PDB entry 7DUI | X-ray diffraction, 3.62 A resolution | chains A and D of the 23 polymer chains in the assembly

Chain A:
Molecule: 30S Ribosomal RNA rRNA
Organism: Thermus thermophilus HB8
Sequence (1522 nucleotides; each row starts with the number of its first residue; note: 42 numbers in that range are skipped by the numbering (no residue carries them; nothing is unmodelled there); a row labelled like 190A-190L holds insertion residues (190A, then the next letters in order); numbering starts at 0):
     0 UUUGUUGGAG AGUCUGAUCC UGGCUCAGGG UGAACGCUGG CGGCGUGCCU AAGACAUGCA
    60 AGUCGUGCGG G
    73 CCGCGGGGUU UU
    88 ACUCCG
    95 UGGUC
   101 AGCGGCGGAC GGGUGAGUAA CGCGUGGGU
  129A G
   130 ACCUACCCGG AAGAGGGGGA CAACCCGGGG AAACUCGGGC UAAUCCCCCA UGUGGACCCG
   190 C
190A-190L CCCUUGGGGUGU
   191 GUCCAAAGGG CUUU
   216 GCCCGCUUCC GGAUGGGCCC GCGUCCCAUC AGCUAGUUGG UGGGGUAAUG GCCCACCAAG
   276 GCGACGACGG GUAGCCGGUC UGAGAGGAUG GCCGGCCACA GGGGCACUGA GACACGGGCC
   336 CCACUCCUAC GGGAGGCAGC AGUUAGGAAU CUUCCGCAAU GGGCGCAAGC CUGACGGAGC
   396 GACGCCGCUU GGAGGAAGAA GCCCUUCGGG GUGUAAACUC CUGAA
   442 CCCGGGACGA AACCCCCGAC GA
   474 GGGGACUGAC GGUACCGGG
   494 GUAAUAGCGC CGGCCAACUC CGUGCCAGCA GCCGCGGUAA UACGGAGGGC GCGAGCGUUA
   554 CCCGGAUUCA CUGGGCGUAA AGGGCGUGUA GGCGGCCUGG GGCGUCCCAU GUGAAAGACC
   614 ACGGCUCAAC CGUGGGGGAG CGUGGGAUAC GCUCAGGCUA GACGGUGGGA GAGGGUGGUG
   674 GAAUUCCCGG AGUAGCGGUG AAAUGCGCAG AUACCGGGAG GAACGCCGAU GGCGAAGGCA
   734 GCCACCUGGU CCACCCGUGA CGCUGAGGCG CGAAAGCGUG GGGAGCAAAC CGGAUUAGAU
   794 ACCCGGGUAG UCCACGCCCU AAACGAUGCG CGCUAGGUCU CUGGGUCU
   848 CCUGGGGGCC GAAGCUAACG CGUUAAGCGC GCCGCCUGGG GAGUACGGCC GCAAGGCUGA
   908 AACUCAAAGG AAUUGACGGG GGCCCGCACA AGCGGUGGAG CAUGUGGUUU AAUUCGAAGX
   968 AACGCGAAGA ACCUUACCAG GCCUUGACAU GCUAGG
 1003A G
  1004 AACCCGGGUG AAAGCCUGGG GUGCCCC
1030A-1030D GCGA
  1031 GGGGAGCCCU AGCACAGGUG CUGCAUGGCC GUCGUCAGCU CGUGCCGUGA GGUGUUGGGU
  1091 UAAGUCCCGC AACGAGCGCA ACCCCCGCCG UUAGUUGCCA GCGGUUCGGC CGGGCACUCU
  1151 AACGGGACUG CCCGCGAAA
  1171 GCGGGAGGAA GGAGGGGACG ACGUCUGGUC AGCAUGGCCC UUACGGCCUG GGCGACACAC
  1231 GUGCUACAAU GCCCACUACA AAGCGAUGCC ACCCGGCAAC GGGGAGCUAA UCGCAAAAAG
  1291 GUGGGCCCAG UUCGGAUUGG GGUCUGCAAC CCGACCCCAU GAAGCCGGAA UCGCUAGUAA
  1351 UCGCGGAUCA G
 1361A C
  1362 CAUGCCGCGG UGAAUACGUU CCCGGGCCUU GUACACACXG CCXGUXACGC CAUGGGAGCG
  1422 GGCUCUACCC GAAGUCGCCG GG
  1446 AGCCUACGGG
  1459 CAGGCGCCGA GGGUAGGGCC CGUGACUGGG GCGAAGUCGU AACAAGGUAG CUGUACCGGA
  1519 AGGUGCGGCU GGAUCCACUC CUUUCU
Unresolved in the structure: 0-4, 1534-1538
Modified / non-standard residues: PSU (pseudouridine-5'-monophosphate) at position 516, 7MG (7N-methyl-8-hydroguanosine-5'-monophosphate) at position 527, M2G (N2-dimethylguanosine-5'-monophosphate) at position 966, 5MC (5-methylcytidine-5'-monophosphate) at position 967, 2MG (2N-methylguanosine-5'-monophosphate) at position 1207, 5MC (5-methylcytidine-5'-monophosphate) at position 1400, 4OC (4n,o2'-methylcytidine-5'-monophosphate) at position 1402, 5MC (5-methylcytidine-5'-monophosphate) at position 1404, 5MC (5-methylcytidine-5'-monophosphate) at position 1407, UR3 (3-methyluridine-5'-monophoshate) at position 1498, MA6 (6N-dimethyladenosine-5'-monophoshate) at position 1518, MA6 (6N-dimethyladenosine-5'-monophoshate) at position 1519, PSU (pseudouridine-5'-monophosphate) at position 1540, PSU (pseudouridine-5'-monophosphate) at position 1541
Ion coordination: Mg2+ site 1: U5 (shared with 1 residue of chain H); Mg2+ site 2 near G21 (its only coordinating residue here); Mg2+ site 3 near G46 (its only coordinating residue here); Mg2+ site 4 near C48 (its only coordinating residue here); Mg2+ site 5: A59, C386, U387; Mg2+ site 6: G61, G105; Mg2+ site 7: G70, U98; Mg2+ site 8: G107, G326; Mg2+ site 9: A109, G331; Mg2+ site 10: G111, G112; Mg2+ site 11 near G117 (its only coordinating residue here); Mg2+ site 12: C121, G124, U125; 95 more Mg2+ sites not listed
Residues lining bound ligands: HKO (N-[(1R,2R,3R,4S,5R)-4-[(2R,3R,6S)-6-(aminomethyl)-3-azanyl-oxan-2-yl]oxy-5-azanyl-2-[[(3S,4S,5S,6R)-5-(methylamino)-4,6-bis(oxidanyl)-2-oxabicyclo[4.1.0]heptan-3-yl]oxy]-3-oxidanyl-cyclohexyl]pyridine-3-sulfonamide): 5MC_1404, G1405, U1406, 5MC_1407, A1408, C1409, G1491, A1493, G1494, U1495, C1496, G1497

Chain D:
Name: 30S ribosomal protein S4
Organism: Thermus thermophilus HB8
UniProt: P80373 (RS4_THET8); residues 1-209 here = UniProt positions 1-209
Sequence (209 residues; numbered 1 to 209; the number before each row is that of its first residue):
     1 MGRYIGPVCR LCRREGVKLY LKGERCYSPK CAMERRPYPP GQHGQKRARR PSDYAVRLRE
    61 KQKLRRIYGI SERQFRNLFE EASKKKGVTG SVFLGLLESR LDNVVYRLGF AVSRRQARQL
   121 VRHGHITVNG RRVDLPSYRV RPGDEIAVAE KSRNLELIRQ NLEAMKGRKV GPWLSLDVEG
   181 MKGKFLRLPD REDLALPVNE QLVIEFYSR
Unresolved in the structure: 1
Swiss-Prot annotation at these positions:
  - binding site (Zn(2+)): Cys9, Cys12, Cys26, Cys31
Ion coordination: Zn2+: Cys9, Cys12, Cys26, Cys31; Mg2+: Lys85, Thr89

Chain A / chain D interface:
Residue-residue contacts (117; chain A residue first):
  A8(A) with Glu205(D), hydrogen bond to the base; Ser208(D), base contact; Arg209(D), base contact
  A26(A) with Arg209(D), hydrogen bond to the base
  G28(A) with Arg76(D), salt bridge to the phosphate
  C400(A) with Arg73(D), salt bridge to the phosphate
  C401(A) with Arg73(D), salt bridge to the phosphate; Asn77(D), hydrogen bond to the phosphate
  G402(A) with Gln74(D), hydrogen bond to the phosphate; Leu135(D), sugar contact; Ser137(D), hydrogen bond to the phosphate
  C403(A) with Arg3(D), salt bridge to the phosphate; Gln74(D), hydrogen bond to the phosphate; Arg122(D), hydrogen bond to the sugar; Pro136(D), phosphate contact; Ser137(D), hydrogen bond to the phosphate
  U404(A) with Gly2(D), hydrogen bond to the base; Arg118(D), salt bridge to the phosphate; Arg122(D), phosphate contact
  U405(A) with Gly2(D), base contact; Ile5(D), phosphate contact
  G406(A) with Ile5(D), phosphate contact; Gln119(D), hydrogen bond to the sugar
  G407(A) with Ser113(D), phosphate contact; Arg115(D), salt bridge to the phosphate; Gln116(D), sugar contact; Gln119(D), hydrogen bond to the sugar
  A408(A) with Leu21(D), phosphate contact; Lys22(D), phosphate contact; Ser113(D), hydrogen bond to the phosphate; Arg115(D), phosphate contact; Gln116(D), hydrogen bond to the sugar
  G409(A) with Lys22(D), salt bridge to the phosphate; Glu24(D), phosphate contact; Arg25(D), phosphate contact
  G410(A) with Lys22(D), hydrogen bond to the base; Arg25(D), salt bridge to the phosphate; Lys30(D), salt bridge to the phosphate
  A411(A) with Arg25(D), salt bridge to the phosphate; Lys30(D), phosphate contact
  A412(A) with Arg35(D), base contact
  G413(A) with Arg36(D), hydrogen bond to the base
  G425(A) with Gln45(D), hydrogen bond to the phosphate
  G426(A) with Arg36(D), salt bridge to the phosphate; Tyr38(D), hydrogen bond to the phosphate; Gly41(D), phosphate contact; Gln42(D), sugar contact; Gln45(D), hydrogen bond to the phosphate
  U427(A) with Arg13(D), salt bridge to the phosphate; Arg36(D), salt bridge to the phosphate; Pro40(D), phosphate contact; Gly41(D), hydrogen bond to the phosphate
  G428(A) with Pro7(D), phosphate contact; Arg10(D), salt bridge to the phosphate; Arg13(D), phosphate contact; Arg36(D), hydrogen bond to the sugar
  U429(A) with Lys22(D), hydrogen bond to the sugar; Arg25(D), base contact; Ala32(D), phosphate contact; Arg36(D), salt bridge to the phosphate
  A430(A) with Gly6(D), phosphate contact; Pro7(D), phosphate contact; Val8(D), hydrogen bond to the phosphate; Cys9(D), hydrogen bond to the phosphate; Arg10(D), phosphate contact; Lys22(D), phosphate contact
  C436(A) with Leu155(D), sugar contact; Glu156(D), sugar contact; Leu157(D), sugar contact
  U437(A) with His123(D), hydrogen bond to the sugar; His125(D), hydrogen bond to the sugar; Leu155(D), sugar contact
  G438(A) with His123(D), sugar contact; His125(D), phosphate contact
  A439(A) with His123(D), phosphate contact
  C489(A) with Arg132(D), salt bridge to the phosphate
  G490(A) with Arg132(D), salt bridge to the phosphate
  A496(A) with Gln119(D), base contact
  C508(A) with Arg209(D), salt bridge to the phosphate
  A509(A) with Ser52(D), hydrogen bond to the phosphate; Tyr54(D), sugar contact; Ala55(D), sugar contact
  C511(A) with His43(D), hydrogen bond to the sugar; Lys46(D), phosphate contact
  U512(A) with Gln42(D), hydrogen bond to the sugar; His43(D), sugar contact; Lys46(D), salt bridge to the phosphate
  G540(A) with Gln42(D), hydrogen bond to the base
  G541(A) with Gly41(D), sugar contact; Gln42(D), hydrogen bond to the sugar
  G542(A) with Arg10(D), salt bridge to the phosphate; Arg14(D), hydrogen bond to the phosphate; Gly41(D), sugar contact
  C543(A) with Arg10(D), salt bridge to the phosphate; Arg14(D), salt bridge to the phosphate; Arg59(D), hydrogen bond to the phosphate
  G544(A) with Leu58(D), phosphate contact; Arg59(D), salt bridge to the phosphate; Gln62(D), hydrogen bond to the phosphate; Arg66(D), salt bridge to the phosphate
  C545(A) with Lys61(D), salt bridge to the phosphate; Gln62(D), phosphate contact; Glu72(D), phosphate contact
  G546(A) with Tyr4(D), base contact; Ser71(D), phosphate contact; Glu72(D), hydrogen bond to the phosphate; Arg73(D), hydrogen bond to the phosphate
  A547(A) with Gly2(D), hydrogen bond to the phosphate
  C612(A) with Lys84(D), salt bridge to the phosphate
  G616(A) with Arg141(D), salt bridge to the phosphate
  U619(A) with Arg132(D), base contact; Val133(D), base contact; Asp134(D), hydrogen bond to the base; Leu135(D), base contact
  C620(A) with Leu135(D), base contact; Ser137(D), hydrogen bond to the base; Tyr138(D), sugar contact
Also at the interface, not in a pair above, chain A (53 interface residues in all): U5, G6, G27, C418, C419, G491, C613
Also at the interface, not in a pair above, chain D (70 interface residues in all): Gly23, Arg65, Ser83, Lys86, Arg139, Lys151, Phe206

In short:
53 residues of chain A face 70 of chain D across their interface; the contacts include 38 hydrogen bonds and
27 salt bridges. Polar pairs include A8(A)-Glu205(D), A26(A)-Arg209(D) and U404(A)-Gly2(D). Bound to chain A:
compound HKO. From UniProt: 4 Zn2+-binding residues on chain D.
Here chain A is 30S Ribosomal RNA rRNA and chain D is 30S ribosomal protein S4, both from Thermus thermophilus
HB8. Entry 7DUI (Crystal structure of the Thermus thermophilus (HB8) 30S ribosomal subunit with mRNA and
cognate transfer RNA ...) was determined by X-ray diffraction.
